Entry 6Y79 (electron microscopy, 2.96 A resolution); this record covers chains L and 6 of the 42 polymer chains in the assembly.

== Chain L ==
Protein: Subunit NULM of NADH:Ubiquinone Oxidoreductase (Complex I)
From: Yarrowia lipolytica
Notes: EC 7.1.1.2
UniProt: Q9B6D4 (NU4LM_YARLI); numbering as in UniProt (aligned over 1-89)
Chain sequence (89 residues; each row starts with the number of its first residue):
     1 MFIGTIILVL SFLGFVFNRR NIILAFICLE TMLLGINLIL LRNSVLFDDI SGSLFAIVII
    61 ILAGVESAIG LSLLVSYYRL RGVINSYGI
Ligand contacts: Phosphatidylinositol (T7X): L8, V9, F12

== Chain 6 ==
Protein: Subunit NU6M of NADH:Ubiquinone Oxidoreductase (Complex I)
From: Yarrowia lipolytica
Notes: EC 7.1.1.2
UniProt: Q9B6E9 (NU6M_YARLI); residue numbers follow UniProt; this construct covers 1-185
Chain sequence (185 residues; numbered 1 to 185; the number before each row is that of its first residue):
     1 MMYLTYYFIE ITIFLAILCT IFIISAKNPM VSILYMIALF VIAAMYLYLI GLGIFSLLYI
    61 MIYIGAIAVL FLFIITLLDI NSTELSVKSN IRDLPLVLIS LIVLTISGLM IYSNDSILIN
   121 KLLEAFGNDY NTIITQDWFN IENTTLLTTI GNVLLTNNAF ILLVLAIVLL LGIIGPISIT
   181 MKHKE
Unresolved in the structure: 1-4, 185
Ligand contacts: Phosphatidylinositol (T7X): V103, L104, I106, S107, G108, M110, I111, L118, K121

== How chain L and chain 6 interact ==
Contacting residue pairs (95; chain L residue first):
  M1(L) with L109(6), hydrophobic; Y112(6), hydrophobic
  F2(L) with A125(6); F126(6), hydrophobic; N128(6)
  I3(L) with I13(6), hydrophobic; Y46(6)
  I6(L) with I13(6), hydrophobic; I17(6), hydrophobic
  I7(L) with A16(6), hydrophobic; L39(6), hydrophobic
  V9(L) with T105(6)
  L10(L) with I17(6), hydrophobic; T20(6)
  F12(L) with L104(6), hydrophobic
  L13(L) with S100(6); L101(6), hydrophobic
  G14(L) with I24(6)
  F17(L) with D93(6); V97(6), hydrophobic
  R19(L) with S89(6), hydrogen bond (side chain-backbone); R92(6); D93(6), salt bridge
  R20(L) with A26(6), hydrogen bond (side chain-backbone); K27(6), hydrogen bond (side chain-backbone); N81(6); S82(6), hydrogen bond; T83(6), hydrogen bond (side chain-backbone); E84(6); L85(6)
  N21(L) with P29(6); I80(6); N81(6); S82(6)
  I23(L) with P29(6), hydrophobic; I75(6), hydrophobic; I80(6), hydrophobic
  L24(L) with I23(6); I24(6); S32(6)
  I27(L) with I23(6), hydrophobic; S32(6); M36(6), hydrophobic; F71(6), hydrophobic
  E30(L) with F71(6)
  T31(L) with M36(6); L39(6)
  L34(L) with F40(6), hydrophobic; A43(6), hydrophobic
  N37(L) with Y59(6); Y63(6), hydrogen bond
  L38(L) with Y46(6), hydrophobic; L47(6), hydrophobic
  I39(L) with Y112(6)
  L41(L) with L47(6), hydrophobic; L52(6), hydrophobic; F55(6), hydrophobic; Y59(6)
  R42(L) with I50(6)
  V45(L) with L52(6), hydrophobic
  I50(L) with T149(6); V153(6), hydrophobic
  S53(L) with F55(6)
  L54(L) with V153(6), hydrophobic; N158(6)
  I57(L) with I150(6), hydrophobic
  I60(L) with I62(6), hydrophobic; Y63(6)
  I61(L) with L165(6), hydrophobic; L169(6), hydrophobic
  L62(L) with V168(6), hydrophobic
  G64(L) with I67(6)
  V65(L) with V168(6)
  S67(L) with I67(6)
  I69(L) with L171(6); G172(6); P176(6)
  L71(L) with F71(6), hydrophobic; I74(6), hydrophobic
  S72(L) with P176(6); I179(6)
  L73(L) with I179(6), hydrophobic
  L74(L) with L78(6), hydrophobic
  V75(L) with I74(6), hydrophobic
  S76(L) with I179(6)
  Y78(L) with L78(6), hydrophobic; D79(6), hydrogen bond (side chain-backbone)
  R79(L) with K182(6)
  V83(L) with N81(6)
  I84(L) with D79(6), hydrogen bond (backbone-backbone); I80(6), hydrophobic; N81(6), hydrogen bond (backbone-backbone)
  S86(L) with N81(6); S82(6); T83(6)
Interface residues without a listed pair, chain L (56 interface residues in all): T5, C28, V58, I59, A63, A68, G82, N85
Interface residues without a listed pair, chain 6 (70 interface residues in all): T12, S25, I33, L70, N90, L96, G108, L146, L154, I161, T180

== In short ==
Chain L and chain 6 form an interface of 56 and 70 residues respectively, with 9 hydrogen bonds and 1 salt
bridge. Among the polar pairs are R19(L)-D93(6), R19(L)-S89(6) and R20(L)-A26(6). Phosphatidylinositol is
bound between chain L and chain 6.
Here chain L is Subunit NULM of NADH:Ubiquinone Oxidoreductase (Complex I) and chain 6 is Subunit NU6M of
NADH:Ubiquinone Oxidoreductase (Complex I), both from Yarrowia lipolytica. Entry 6Y79 (Cryo-EM structure of a
respiratory complex I F89A mutant) was determined by electron microscopy.
